PDB entry 2NUF | X-ray diffraction, 2.50 A resolution | chains D and B of the 4 polymer chains in the assembly

Chain D:
Molecule: 28-nt RNA strand
Sequence (28 nucleotides; each row starts with the number of its first residue):
     1 CAAGGUCAUUCGCAAGAGUGGCCUUGCG
Ion coordination: Mg2+ site 1: C1, A2; Mg2+ site 2 near A2 (its only coordinating residue here)

Chain B:
Molecule: Ribonuclease III
Organism: Aquifex aeolicus
Notes: EC 3.1.26.3
UniProtKB: O67082 (RNC_AQUAE); numbering as in UniProt (aligned over 1-221)
Amino-acid sequence (221 residues; each row starts with the number of its first residue):
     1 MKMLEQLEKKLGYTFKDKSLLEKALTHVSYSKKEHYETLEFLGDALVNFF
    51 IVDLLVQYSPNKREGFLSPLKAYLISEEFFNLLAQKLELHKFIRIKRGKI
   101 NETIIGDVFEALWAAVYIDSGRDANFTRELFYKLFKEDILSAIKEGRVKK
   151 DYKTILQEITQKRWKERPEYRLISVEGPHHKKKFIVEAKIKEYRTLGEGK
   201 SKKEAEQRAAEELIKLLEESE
Unresolved in the structure: 1, 221
Ion coordination: Mg2+ near Asp107 (its only coordinating residue here)
Curated features (UniProtKB/Swiss-Prot):
  - active site: Asp44, Glu110
  - binding site (Mg(2+)): Glu40, Asp107, Glu110
  - mutagenesis: Asp44 (D44N: Very low catalytic activity, binds RNA normally), Glu110 (E110K: Loss of magnesium, alters ds-RNA binding, loss of activity), Gln157 (Q157A: No RNase activity, no RNA binding)
What the authors report for this chain:
  - mutagenesis - D44N: decreased binding to Mg2+ (proposed by the authors, not directly observed)
  - binding site for the 28-nt RNA strand: His27

Interface between chain D and chain B:
Pairs across the interface (24):
  U6(D) - His179(B)  sugar contact
  C7(D) - His179(B)  sugar contact
  C7(D) - His180(B)  hydrogen bond to the sugar
  A8(D) - His180(B)  hydrogen bond to the sugar
  U10(D) - Arg97(B)  sugar contact
  C11(D) - Arg97(B)  hydrogen bond to the sugar
  A17(D) - Lys32(B)  hydrogen bond to the sugar
  G18(D) - His27(B)  hydrogen bond to the phosphate
  G18(D) - Val28(B)  sugar contact
  G18(D) - Ser29(B)  sugar contact
  U19(D) - His27(B)  salt bridge to the phosphate
  U19(D) - Asn101(B)  hydrogen bond to the phosphate
  G20(D) - Asn101(B)  phosphate contact
  G20(D) - Thr103(B)  hydrogen bond to the phosphate
  G20(D) - His180(B)  base contact
  G21(D) - His179(B)  hydrogen bond to the base
  G21(D) - His180(B)  sugar contact
  C22(D) - Lys182(B)  sugar contact
  C22(D) - Phe184(B)  sugar contact
  C22(D) - Lys200(B)  salt bridge to the phosphate
  C22(D) - Ser201(B)  phosphate contact
  C23(D) - Ser201(B)  phosphate contact
  C23(D) - Lys202(B)  hydrogen bond to the phosphate
  U24(D) - Lys202(B)  salt bridge to the phosphate
Also at the interface, not in a pair above, chain D (14 interface residues in all): C1
Also at the interface, not in a pair above, chain B (15 interface residues in all): Asp44

Overview:
14 residues of chain D and 15 residues of chain B are in contact; the contacts include 9 hydrogen bonds and 3
salt bridges. Polar contacts include G21(D)-His179(B), C7(D)-His180(B) and A8(D)-His180(B). The paper reports
a binding site for the 28-nt RNA strand at His27(B); D44N of chain B reduces binding to Mg2+.
Chain D is a 28-nt RNA strand and chain B is Ribonuclease III (Aquifex aeolicus); the structure, Crystal
structure of RNase III from Aquifex aeolicus complexed with ds-RNA at 2.5-Angstrom Resolution, was determined
by X-ray diffraction, deposited together with 2NUE and 2NUG.
